9H9H - chains A and N of the 26 polymer chains in the assembly; structure by electron microscopy, 3.80 A resolution.

Chain A:
Molecule: 16S RNA
Organism: Escherichia coli
Sequence (1542 nucleotides; row label = number of the first residue in the row):
     1 AAAUUGAAGAGUUUGAUCAUGGCUCAGAUUGAACGCUGGCGGCAGGCCUA
    51 ACACAUGCAAGUCGAACGGUAACAGGAAGAAGCUUGCUUCUUUGCUGACG
   101 AGUGGCGGACGGGUGAGUAAUGUCUGGGAAACUGCCUGAUGGAGGGGGAU
   151 AACUACUGGAAACGGUAGCUAAUACCGCAUAACGUCGCAAGACCAAAGAG
   201 GGGGACCUUCGGGCCUCUUGCCAUCGGAUGUGCCCAGAUGGGAUUAGCUA
   251 GUAGGUGGGGUAACGGCUCACCUAGGCGACGAUCCCUAGCUGGUCUGAGA
   301 GGAUGACCAGCCACACUGGAACUGAGACACGGUCCAGACUCCUACGGGAG
   351 GCAGCAGUGGGGAAUAUUGCACAAUGGGCGCAAGCCUGAUGCAGCCAUGC
   401 CGCGUGUAUGAAGAAGGCCUUCGGGUUGUAAAGUACUUUCAGCGGGGAGG
   451 AAGGGAGUAAAGUUAAUACCUUUGCUCAUUGACGUUACCCGCAGAAGAAG
   501 CACCGGCUAACUCCGUGCCAGCAGCCXCGGUAAUACGGAGGGUGCAAGCG
   551 UUAAUCGGAAUUACUGGGCGUAAAGCGCACGCAGGCGGUUUGUUAAGUCA
   601 GAUGUGAAAUCCCCGGGCUCAACCUGGGAACUGCAUCUGAUACUGGCAAG
   651 CUUGAGUCUCGUAGAGGGGGGUAGAAUUCCAGGUGUAGCGGUGAAAUGCG
   701 UAGAGAUCUGGAGGAAUACCGGUGGCGAAGGCGGCCCCCUGGACGAAGAC
   751 UGACGCUCAGGUGCGAAAGCGUGGGGAGCAAACAGGAUUAGAUACCCUGG
   801 UAGUCCACGCCGUAAACGAUGUCGACUUGGAGGUUGUGCCCUUGAGGCGU
   851 GGCUUCCGGAGCUAACGCGUUAAGUCGACCGCCUGGGGAGUACGGCCGCA
   901 AGGUUAAAACUCAAAUGAAUUGACGGGGGCCCGCACAAGCGGUGGAGCAU
   951 GUGGUUUAAUUCGAUGXAACGCGAAGAACCUUACCUGGUCUUGACAUCCA
  1001 CGGAAGUUUUCAGAGAUGAGAAUGUGCCUUCGGGAACCGUGAGACAGGUG
  1051 CUGCAUGGCUGUCGUCAGCUCGUGUUGUGAAAUGUUGGGUUAAGUCCCGC
  1101 AACGAGCGCAACCCUUAUCCUUUGUUGCCAGCGGUCCGGCCGGGAACUCA
  1151 AAGGAGACUGCCAGUGAUAAACUGGAGGAAGGUGGGGAUGACGUCAAGUC
  1201 AUCAUGGCCCUUACGACCAGGGCUACACACGUGCUACAAUGGCGCAUACA
  1251 AAGAGAAGCGACCUCGCGAGAGCAAGCGGACCUCAUAAAGUGCGUCGUAG
  1301 UCCGGAUUGGAGUCUGCAACUCGACUCCAUGAAGUCGGAAUCGCUAGUAA
  1351 UCGUGGAUCAGAAUGCCACGGUGAAUACGUUCCCGGGCCUUGUACACACC
  1401 GCCCGUXACACCAUGGGAGUGGGUUGCAAAAGAAGUAGGUAGCUUAACCU
  1451 UCGGGAGGGCGCUUACCACUUUGUGAUUCAUGACUGGGGUGAAGUCGUAA
  1501 CAAGGUAACCGUAGGGGAACCUGCGGUUGGAUCACCUCCUUA
Unresolved in the structure: 1535-1542
Modified residues: PSU (pseudouridine-5'-monophosphate) at position 516, G7M (N7-methyl-guanosine-5'-monophosphate) at position 527, 2MG (2N-methylguanosine-5'-monophosphate) at position 966, 5MC (5-methylcytidine-5'-monophosphate) at position 967, 2MG (2N-methylguanosine-5'-monophosphate) at position 1207, 4OC (4n,o2'-methylcytidine-5'-monophosphate) at position 1402, 5MC (5-methylcytidine-5'-monophosphate) at position 1407, UR3 (3-methyluridine-5'-monophoshate) at position 1498, 2MG (2N-methylguanosine-5'-monophosphate) at position 1516, MA6 (6N-dimethyladenosine-5'-monophoshate) at position 1518, MA6 (6N-dimethyladenosine-5'-monophoshate) at position 1519
Ion coordination: Mg2+ site 1 near G21 (its only coordinating residue here); Mg2+ site 2: C48, U114, G115; Mg2+ site 3 near A53 (its only coordinating residue here); Mg2+ site 4: A59, U387; Mg2+ site 5 near G100 (its only coordinating residue here); Mg2+ site 6: A109, G331; Mg2+ site 7: A116, G117, G289; K+ site 1: G145, A197; Mg2+ site 8 near U150 (its only coordinating residue here); Mg2+ site 9 near A171 (its only coordinating residue here); Mg2+ site 10: A174, C175; Mg2+ site 11: U180, A195; 69 more Mg2+ sites not listed; 1 more K+ sites not listed
Residues lining bound ligands: A1IC4 ((2S,3S)-2-[[(2S)-2-[[(2S,4S)-5-aminocarbonyloxy-4-oxidanyl-2-[[(2S,3R)-3-oxidanylpiperidin-2-yl]carbonylamino]pentanoyl]amino]-3-(1H-imidazol-4-yl)propanoyl]amino]-3-(2-chloranyl-1H-imidazol-4-yl)-3-oxidanyl-propanoic acid): U692, G693, U788, U789, G791, A792, A794, C795, U1506

Chain N:
Protein: Small ribosomal subunit protein uS14
Organism: Escherichia coli
Reference sequence: P0AG59 (RS14_ECOLI); residue numbers follow UniProt; this construct covers 1-101
Amino-acid sequence (101 residues; each row starts with the number of its first residue):
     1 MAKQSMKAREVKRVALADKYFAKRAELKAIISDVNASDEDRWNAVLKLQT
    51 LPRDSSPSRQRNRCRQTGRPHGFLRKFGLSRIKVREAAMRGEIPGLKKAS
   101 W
Unresolved in the structure: 1

Interface between chain A and chain N:
Pairs across the interface (64):
  G973(A) - Arg81(N)  phosphate contact
  A974(A) - Arg69(N)  salt bridge to the phosphate
  A974(A) - His71(N)  phosphate contact
  A974(A) - Arg81(N)  salt bridge to the phosphate
  A975(A) - Gly72(N)  sugar contact
  G976(A) - Arg61(N)  salt bridge to the phosphate
  G976(A) - His71(N)  salt bridge to the phosphate
  G976(A) - Gly72(N)  hydrogen bond to the phosphate
  C979(A) - Arg59(N)  hydrogen bond to the base
  C980(A) - Arg13(N)  hydrogen bond to the phosphate
  C980(A) - Arg59(N)  hydrogen bond to the sugar
  U981(A) - Arg9(N)  salt bridge to the phosphate
  U981(A) - Arg13(N)  salt bridge to the phosphate
  U982(A) - Met6(N)  sugar contact
  U982(A) - Pro70(N)  phosphate contact
  A983(A) - Met6(N)  phosphate contact
  A983(A) - Arg9(N)  salt bridge to the phosphate
  A994(A) - Gln4(N)  base contact
  A994(A) - Ser5(N)  base contact
  A994(A) - Ala8(N)  sugar contact
  C995(A) - Gln4(N)  base contact
  C995(A) - Ala8(N)  sugar contact
  U1007(A) - Lys19(N)  salt bridge to the phosphate
  G1047(A) - Gln4(N)  phosphate contact
  G1048(A) - Lys3(N)  phosphate contact
  G1048(A) - Gln4(N)  hydrogen bond to the phosphate
  U1049(A) - Ala2(N)  base contact
  U1060(A) - Arg85(N)  salt bridge to the phosphate
  C1114(A) - Ser100(N)  hydrogen bond to the sugar
  U1115(A) - Trp101(N)  hydrogen bond to the sugar
  G1186(A) - Trp101(N)  hydrogen bond to the base
  G1187(A) - Ser100(N)  base contact
  G1187(A) - Trp101(N)  sugar contact
  A1188(A) - Lys98(N)  hydrogen bond to the sugar
  U1202(A) - Thr67(N)  sugar contact
  U1202(A) - Arg69(N)  sugar contact
  U1202(A) - Ile82(N)  base contact
  U1202(A) - Lys83(N)  hydrogen bond to the sugar
  C1203(A) - Ala2(N)  hydrogen bond to the phosphate
  A1216(A) - Lys3(N)  salt bridge to the phosphate
  A1216(A) - Ser5(N)  hydrogen bond to the phosphate
  C1217(A) - Ser5(N)  phosphate contact
  C1217(A) - Arg9(N)  salt bridge to the phosphate
  C1218(A) - Arg9(N)  salt bridge to the phosphate
  C1218(A) - Arg13(N)  salt bridge to the phosphate
  A1219(A) - Arg53(N)  salt bridge to the phosphate
  A1219(A) - Arg59(N)  salt bridge to the phosphate
  G1220(A) - Arg53(N)  salt bridge to the phosphate
  A1257(A) - Phe21(N)  base contact
  G1316(A) - Lys28(N)  salt bridge to the phosphate
  G1316(A) - Ser56(N)  hydrogen bond to the phosphate
  C1317(A) - Arg24(N)  salt bridge to the phosphate
  C1317(A) - Lys28(N)  salt bridge to the phosphate
  C1317(A) - Leu48(N)  sugar contact
  C1317(A) - Arg53(N)  base contact
  C1317(A) - Ser56(N)  hydrogen bond to the phosphate
  U1358(A) - Phe73(N)  sugar contact
  U1358(A) - Arg75(N)  phosphate contact
  C1359(A) - Arg61(N)  salt bridge to the phosphate
  C1359(A) - Asn62(N)  hydrogen bond to the phosphate
  C1359(A) - Arg75(N)  salt bridge to the phosphate
  A1360(A) - Ser58(N)  base contact
  A1360(A) - Arg75(N)  salt bridge to the phosphate
  C1369(A) - Trp101(N)  phosphate contact
Other interface residues (no listed pair), chain A (40 interface residues in all): A977, U1008, G1215, A1357, A1368
Other interface residues (no listed pair), chain N (38 interface residues in all): Lys23, Gln49, Pro57, Arg63, Leu74

Overview:
Chain A and chain N form an interface of 40 and 38 residues respectively, with 15 hydrogen bonds and 22 salt
bridges. Among the polar pairs are C979(A)-Arg59(N), G1186(A)-Trp101(N) and C980(A)-Arg59(N). Chain A binds
compound A1IC4.
Chain A is 16S RNA and chain N is Small ribosomal subunit protein uS14, both from Escherichia coli; the
structure, Complex 1 30S-IF1-IF2-IF3-GE81112, was determined by electron microscopy, deposited together with
9H8G, 9H9I, 9H9J, 9H9K, 9H9L, 9H9M and 9H9N.
